Entry 2E3B (X-ray diffraction, 1.30 A resolution); this record covers chain A.

[Chain A]
Name: Peroxidase
Organism: 'Arthromyces ramosus'
Notes: EC 1.11.1.7
Reference sequence: P28313 (PER_ARTRA); residues 1-344 here correspond to UniProt positions 21-364 (UniProt number = residue number + 20)
Sequence (344 residues; each row starts with the number of its first residue):
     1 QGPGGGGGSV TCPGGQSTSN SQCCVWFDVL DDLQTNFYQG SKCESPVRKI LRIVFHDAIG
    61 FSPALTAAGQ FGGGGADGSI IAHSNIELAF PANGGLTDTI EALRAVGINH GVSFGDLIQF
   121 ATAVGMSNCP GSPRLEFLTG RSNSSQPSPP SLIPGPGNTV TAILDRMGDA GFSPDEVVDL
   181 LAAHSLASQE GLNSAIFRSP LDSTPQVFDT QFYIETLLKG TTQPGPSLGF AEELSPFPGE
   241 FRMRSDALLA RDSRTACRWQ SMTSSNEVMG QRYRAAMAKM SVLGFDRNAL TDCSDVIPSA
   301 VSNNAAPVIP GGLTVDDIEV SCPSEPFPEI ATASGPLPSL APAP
Unresolved in the structure: 1-8
Disulfides: C12-C24, C23-C293, C43-C129, C257-C322
Glycans and other covalent adducts: N-acetylglucosamine (NAG) linked to N143; alpha-D-mannopyranose (MAN) linked to S339
Bound ions: Ca2+ site 1: D57, G75, D77, S79; heme Fe: H184 (together with hydroxyamine); Ca2+ site 2: S185, D202, T204, V207, D209
Ligand contacts:
  - heme (HEM): R48, K49, L51, R52, F55, P154, G155, P156, I163, V177, L180, L181, A183, H184, L186, A187, S188, Q189, E190, G191, L192, M243, S245, Y273, M277, M280
  - hydroxyamine (HOA): L51, R52, F55, H56, H184
Swiss-Prot annotation at these positions:
  - active site: H56 (Proton acceptor)
  - binding site (Ca(2+)): D57, G75, D77, S79, S185, D202, T204, V207, D209
  - binding site (heme b): H184
  - site: R52 (Transition state stabilizer)
  - modified residue: Q1 (Pyrrolidone carboxylic acid)
  - glycosylation: N143 (N-linked (GlcNAc...) (high mannose) asparagine)

[In short]
Chain A binds heme and hydroxyamine. Alpha-D-mannopyranose is covalently linked to S339. N-acetylglucosamine
is covalently linked to N143. D57, G75, D77 and S79 coordinate Ca2+ site 1. UniProt lists active-site residue
H56, 9 Ca2+-binding residues and heme b-binding residue H184.
Chain A is Peroxidase ('Arthromyces ramosus'); the structure, Crystal structure of the HA-bound form of
Arthromyces ramosus peroxidase at 1.3 Angstroms resolution, was determined by X-ray diffraction, deposited
together with 2E39 and 2E3A.
